PDB entry 9J71 | X-ray diffraction, 2.99 A resolution | chain A

# Chain A
Protein: Kelch-like ECH-associated protein 1
From: Homo sapiens
Reference sequence: Q14145 (KEAP1_HUMAN); numbering as in UniProt (aligned over 322-609)
Chain sequence (288 residues; numbered 322 to 609; the number before each row is that of its first residue):
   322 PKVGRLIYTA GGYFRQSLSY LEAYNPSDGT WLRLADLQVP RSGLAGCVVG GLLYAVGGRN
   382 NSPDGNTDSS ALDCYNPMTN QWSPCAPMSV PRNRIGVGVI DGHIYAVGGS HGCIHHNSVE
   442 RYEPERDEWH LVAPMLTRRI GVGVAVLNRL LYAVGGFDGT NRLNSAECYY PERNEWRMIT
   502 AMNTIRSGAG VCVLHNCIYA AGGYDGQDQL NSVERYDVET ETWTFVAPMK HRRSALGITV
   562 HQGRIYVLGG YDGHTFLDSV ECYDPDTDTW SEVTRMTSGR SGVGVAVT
Not modelled in the structure: 322-323
Swiss-Prot annotation at these positions:
  - site: Cys-434 (Sensor for electrophilic agents)
  - modified residue: Cys-434 (S-cGMP-cysteine)
  - natural variant: Gly-333 (G333C: In a NSCLC cell line), Gly-350 (G350S: In a NSCLC cell line), Gly-364 (G364C: In a lung adenocarcinoma cell line), Gly-430 (G430C: In a lung adenocarcinoma patient), Ala-522 (A522V: In a breast cancer sample)
  - mutagenesis: Tyr-334 (Y334A: Loss of interaction with NFE2L2/NRF2. Strongly reduces repression of NFE2L2/NRF2-dependent gene expression. Loss of interaction with PGAM5), Arg-380 (R380A: Loss of interaction with NFE2L2/NRF2. Abolishes repression of NFE2L2/NRF2-dependent gene expression. Impaired interaction with SQSTM1/p62), Asn-382 (N382A: Loss of interaction with NFE2L2/NRF2. Strongly reduces repression of NFE2L2/NRF2-dependent gene expression. Impaired interaction with SQSTM1/p62), Arg-415 (R415A: Loss of interaction with NFE2L2/NRF2. Abolishes repression of NFE2L2/NRF2-dependent gene expression. Loss of interaction with PGAM5. Does not affect interaction with SQSTM1/p62), His-436 (H436A: Loss of interaction with NFE2L2/NRF2. Abolishes repression of NFE2L2/NRF2-dependent gene expression. Does not affect interaction with SQSTM1/p62), Phe-478 (F478A: Abolishes repression of NFE2L2/NRF2-dependent gene expression), Arg-483 (R483A: Loss of interaction with NFE2L2/NRF2. Abolishes repression of NFE2L2/NRF2-dependent gene expression. Loss of interaction with PGAM5. Does not affect interaction with SQSTM1/p62), Tyr-525 (Y525A: Loss of interaction with NFE2L2/NRF2. Strongly reduces repression of NFE2L2/NRF2-dependent gene expression. Abolishes interaction with SQSTM1/p62), Tyr-572 (Y572A: Loss of interaction with NFE2L2/NRF2. Strongly reduces repression of NFE2L2/NRF2-dependent gene expression. Loss of interaction with PGAM5. Abolishes interaction with SQSTM1/p62)

# In short
UniProt lists 9 mutagenesis sites.
Chain A is Kelch-like ECH-associated protein 1 (Homo sapiens); the structure, Crystal strcuture of
Keap1_compound_7, was determined by X-ray diffraction, deposited together with 9J70, 9J7F and 9J7G.
